Entry 6JN6 (X-ray diffraction, 1.60 A resolution); this record covers chain A.

[Chain A]
Molecule: Beta-lactamase class B VIM-2
Organism: Pseudomonas aeruginosa
UniProt: Q9K2N0 (Q9K2N0_PSEAI); residues 32-262 here = UniProt positions 32-262
Amino-acid sequence (231 residues; each row starts with the number of its first residue):
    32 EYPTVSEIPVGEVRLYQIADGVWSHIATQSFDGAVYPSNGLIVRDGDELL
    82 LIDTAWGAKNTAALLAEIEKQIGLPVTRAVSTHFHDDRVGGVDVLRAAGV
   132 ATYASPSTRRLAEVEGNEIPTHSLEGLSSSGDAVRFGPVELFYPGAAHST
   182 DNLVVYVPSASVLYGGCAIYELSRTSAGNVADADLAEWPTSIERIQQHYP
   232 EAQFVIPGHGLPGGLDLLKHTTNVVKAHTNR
Bound ions: Zn2+ site 1: H114, H116, H179 (together with BY0); Zn2+ site 2: D118, C198, H240 (together with BY0); Zn2+ site 3: H153, H251 (together with formate)
Ligand contacts: BY0 ([(1S)-2-(1-benzofuran-3-yl)-1-[[(2S)-2-methyl-3-sulfanyl-propanoyl]amino]ethyl]boronic acid): F62, Y67, W87, H114, H116, D118, H179, C198, R205, G209, N210, H240

[Summary]
Chain A binds compound BY0. H114, H116 and H179 coordinate Zn2+ site 1. The Zn2+ site 2 is built by D118, C198
and H240.
Chain A is Beta-lactamase class B VIM-2 (Pseudomonas aeruginosa); the structure, Metallo-Beta-Lactamase VIM-2
in complex with Dual MBL/SBL Inhibitor MS19, was determined by X-ray diffraction together with 6J8Q, 6J8R,
6JN3, 6JN4 and 6JN5 from the same study.
